Entry 9ITB (electron microscopy, 2.89 A resolution); this record covers chains A and R of the 5 polymer chains in the assembly.

[Chain A]
Molecule: engineered miniGaq
From: Homo sapiens
Chain sequence (362 residues; row label = number of the first residue in the row; note: 26 numbers in that range are skipped by the numbering (no residue carries them; nothing is unmodelled there)):
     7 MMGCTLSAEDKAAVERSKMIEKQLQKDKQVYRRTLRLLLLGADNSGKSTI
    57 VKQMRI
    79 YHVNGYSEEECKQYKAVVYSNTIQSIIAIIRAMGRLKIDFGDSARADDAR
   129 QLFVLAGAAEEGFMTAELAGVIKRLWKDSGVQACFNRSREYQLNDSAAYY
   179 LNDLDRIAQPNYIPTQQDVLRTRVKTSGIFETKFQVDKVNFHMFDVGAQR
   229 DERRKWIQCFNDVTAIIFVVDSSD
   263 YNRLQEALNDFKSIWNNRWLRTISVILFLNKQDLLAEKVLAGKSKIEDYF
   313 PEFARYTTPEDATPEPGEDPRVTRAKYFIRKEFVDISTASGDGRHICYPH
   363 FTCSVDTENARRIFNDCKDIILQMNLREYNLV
Unresolved in the structure: 7-14, 79-203, 263

[Chain R]
Molecule: Lysophosphatidic acid receptor 6
From: Homo sapiens
UniProtKB: P43657 (LPAR6_HUMAN); residue numbers follow UniProt; this construct covers 1-294
Chain sequence (294 residues; numbered 1 to 294; the number before each row is that of its first residue):
     1 MVSVNSSHCFYNDSFKYTLYGCMFSMVFVLGLISNCVAIYIFACVLKVRN
    51 ETTTYMINLAMSDLLFVFTLPFRIFYFTTRNWPFGDLLCKISVMLFYTNM
   101 YGSILFLTCISVDRFLAIVYPFKSKTLRTKRNAKIVCTGVWLTVIGGSAP
   151 AVFVQSTHSQGNNASRACFENFPEATWKTYLSRIVIFIEIVGFFIPLILN
   201 VTCSSMVLKTLTKPVTLSRSKINKTKVLKMIFVHLIIFCFCFVPYNINLI
   251 LYSLVRTQTFVNCSVVAAVRTMYPITLCIAVSNCCFDPIVYYFT
Unresolved in the structure: 1-8, 159-165, 215-222
Sequence notes: conflict Ala43 (Ile in P43657), Arg166 (Glu in P43657)
Cystine bridges: Cys9-Cys263, Cys89-Cys168
Residues lining bound ligands: 18:1 lpa (NKP; (2R)-2-hydroxy-3-(phosphonooxy)propyl (9E)-octadec-9-enoate): Tyr97, Tyr101, Thr143, Val144, Gly147, Ser148, Ala151, Phe169, Glu170, Asn171, Phe172, Trp177, Leu181, Ile184, Val185, Phe187, Ile188, Val191, Gly192, Tyr245, Leu249, Tyr252, Arg256, Tyr273
Swiss-Prot annotation at these positions:
  - lipidation: Cys284 (S-palmitoyl cysteine)
  - glycosylation: Asn5 (N-linked (GlcNAc...) asparagine)
  - natural variant: Ser3 (S3T: In HYPT8; uncertain significance), Asp63 (D63V: In ARWH1 and HYPT8), Gly146 (G146R: In HYPT8), Ile188 (I188F: In ARWH1 and HYPT8), Glu189 (E189K: In ARWH1 and HYPT8), Pro196 (P196L: In HYPT8; uncertain significance), Asn248 (N248Y: In HYPT8), Leu277 (L277P: In HYPT8), Cys278 (C278Y: In ARWH1)
  - mutagenesis: Asn246 (N246D: Loss of G protein-coupled receptor signaling. Reduced localization to cell membrane. Decreased protein abundance. Increased protein degradation)

[Interface between chain A and chain R]
Pairs across the interface (24):
  Arg38(A) with Lys125(R), hydrogen bond (side chain-backbone); Arg128(R)
  Leu41(A) with Phe122(R), hydrophobic; Lys125(R)
  Phe376(A) with Phe122(R), hydrophobic
  Lys380(A) with Phe122(R)
  Ile383(A) with Pro121(R), hydrophobic; Phe122(R), hydrophobic; Lys125(R)
  Leu384(A) with Ile118(R)
  Asn387(A) with Ala117(R), hydrogen bond (side chain-backbone)
  Leu388(A) with Ile118(R), hydrophobic
  Glu390(A) with Arg128(R), salt bridge
  Tyr391(A) with Thr52(R); Asp113(R), hydrogen bond; Arg114(R); Ala117(R); Arg128(R), hydrogen bond
  Asn392(A) with Met230(R)
  Leu393(A) with Lys226(R); Val227(R), hydrophobic; Met230(R), hydrophobic
  Val394(A) with Asn223(R); Lys226(R)
Interface residues without a listed pair, chain A (16 interface residues in all): Arg39, Val217, Cys379
Interface residues without a listed pair, chain R (16 interface residues in all): Thr126, Leu211, Thr294

[Summary]
Chain A and chain R each contribute 16 residues to their interface, with 4 hydrogen bonds and 1 salt bridge.
Polar contacts include Glu390(A)-Arg128(R), Arg38(A)-Lys125(R) and Asn387(A)-Ala117(R). Ligands of chain R:
18:1 lpa. UniProt lists one mutagenesis site on chain R.
Chain A is engineered miniGaq and chain R is Lysophosphatidic acid receptor 6, both from Homo sapiens; the
structure, LPA-bound LPAR6 in complex with miniGq, was determined by electron microscopy together with 9ITE
from the same study.
